PDB entry 5URJ | X-ray diffraction, 2.75 A resolution | chain A

[Chain A]
Name: U5 small nuclear ribonucleoprotein 200 kDa helicase
From: Homo sapiens
Notes: EC 3.6.4.13
UniProtKB: O75643 (U520_HUMAN); residue numbers follow UniProt; this construct covers 395-2129
Amino-acid sequence (1738 residues; row label = number of the first residue in the row):
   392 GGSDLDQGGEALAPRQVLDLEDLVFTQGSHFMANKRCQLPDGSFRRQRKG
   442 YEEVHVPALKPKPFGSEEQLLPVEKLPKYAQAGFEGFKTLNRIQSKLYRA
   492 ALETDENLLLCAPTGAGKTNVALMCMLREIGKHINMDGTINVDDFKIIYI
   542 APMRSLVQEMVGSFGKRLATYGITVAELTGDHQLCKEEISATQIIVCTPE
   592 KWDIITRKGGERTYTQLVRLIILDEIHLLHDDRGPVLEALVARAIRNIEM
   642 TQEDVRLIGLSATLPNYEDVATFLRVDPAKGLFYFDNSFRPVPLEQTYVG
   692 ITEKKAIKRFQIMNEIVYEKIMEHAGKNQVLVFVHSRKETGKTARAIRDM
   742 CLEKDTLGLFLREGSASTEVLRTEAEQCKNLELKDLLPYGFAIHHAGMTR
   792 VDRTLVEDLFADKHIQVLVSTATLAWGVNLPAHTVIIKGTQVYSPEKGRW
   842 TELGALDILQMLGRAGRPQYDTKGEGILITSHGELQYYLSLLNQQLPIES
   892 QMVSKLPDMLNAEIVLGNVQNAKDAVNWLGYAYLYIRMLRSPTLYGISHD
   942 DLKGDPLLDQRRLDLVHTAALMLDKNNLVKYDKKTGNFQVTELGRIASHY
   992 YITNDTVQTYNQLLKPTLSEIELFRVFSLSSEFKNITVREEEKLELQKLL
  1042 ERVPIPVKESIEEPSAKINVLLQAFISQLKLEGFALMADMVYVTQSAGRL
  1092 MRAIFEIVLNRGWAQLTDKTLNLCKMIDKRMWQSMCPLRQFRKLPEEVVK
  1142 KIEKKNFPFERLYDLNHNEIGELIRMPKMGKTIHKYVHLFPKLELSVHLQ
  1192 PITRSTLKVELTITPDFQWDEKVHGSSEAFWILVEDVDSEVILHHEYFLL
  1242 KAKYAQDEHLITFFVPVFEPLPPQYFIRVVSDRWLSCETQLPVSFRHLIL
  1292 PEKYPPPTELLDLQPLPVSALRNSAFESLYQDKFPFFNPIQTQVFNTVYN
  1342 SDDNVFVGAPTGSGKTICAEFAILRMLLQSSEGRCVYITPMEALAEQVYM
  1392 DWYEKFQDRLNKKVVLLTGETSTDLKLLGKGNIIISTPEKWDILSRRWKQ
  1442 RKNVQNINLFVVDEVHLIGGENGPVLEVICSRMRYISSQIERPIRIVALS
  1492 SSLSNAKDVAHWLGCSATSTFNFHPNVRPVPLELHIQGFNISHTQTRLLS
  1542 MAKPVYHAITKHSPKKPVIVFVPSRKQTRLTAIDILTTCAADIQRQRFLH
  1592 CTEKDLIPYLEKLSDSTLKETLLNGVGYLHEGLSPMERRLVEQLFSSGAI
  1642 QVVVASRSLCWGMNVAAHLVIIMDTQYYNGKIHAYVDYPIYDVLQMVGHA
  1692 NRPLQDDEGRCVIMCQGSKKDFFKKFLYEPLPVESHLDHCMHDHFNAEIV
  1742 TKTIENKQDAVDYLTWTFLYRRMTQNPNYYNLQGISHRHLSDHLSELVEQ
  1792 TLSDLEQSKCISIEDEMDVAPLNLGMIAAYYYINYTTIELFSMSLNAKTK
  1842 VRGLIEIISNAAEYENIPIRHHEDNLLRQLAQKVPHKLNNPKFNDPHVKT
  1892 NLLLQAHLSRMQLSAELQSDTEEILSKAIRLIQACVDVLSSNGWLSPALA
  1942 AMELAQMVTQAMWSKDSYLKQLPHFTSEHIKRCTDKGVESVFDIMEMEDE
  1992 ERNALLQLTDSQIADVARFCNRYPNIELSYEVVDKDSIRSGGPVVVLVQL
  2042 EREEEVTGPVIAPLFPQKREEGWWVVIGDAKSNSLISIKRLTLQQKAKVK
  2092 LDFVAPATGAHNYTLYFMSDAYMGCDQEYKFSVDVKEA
Not modelled in the structure: 392-402, 572-578, 1977-1979, 1986-1989, 2124-2129
Sequence notes: expression tag (392-394)
Swiss-Prot annotation at these positions:
  - motif: Asp615 to His618 (DEIH box), Asp1454 to His1457 (DEVH box)
  - binding site (ATP): Ala503 to Thr510, Ala1350 to Thr1357
  - modified residue: Tyr709 (Phosphotyrosine), Lys971 (N6-acetyllysine), Thr1428 (Phosphothreonine), Thr1765 (Phosphothreonine), Ser2002 (Phosphoserine)
  - natural variant: Cys502 (C502R: In RP33), Ala542 (A542V: In RP33), Arg681 (R681C: In RP33; R681H: In RP33), Pro682 (P682S: In RP33), Val683 (V683L: In RP33; uncertain significance), Tyr689 (Y689C: In RP33), Ile698 (I698V: In RP33), Gln885 (Q885E: In RP33), Ser1087 (S1087L: In RP33), Arg1090 (R1090L: In RP33), Phe1736 (F1736L: In a colorectal cancer sample), Arg1779 (R1779H: In RP33)
  - mutagenesis: Arg603 (R603A: Strongly decreases ATP-dependent RNA helicase activity), Arg637 (R637A: Strongly decreases ATP-dependent RNA helicase activity), Lys1544 (K1544A: Decreases ATP-dependent RNA helicase activity), His1548 (H1548A: Strongly decreases ATP-dependent RNA helicase activity), Thr1578 (T1578A: Decreases ATP-dependent RNA helicase activity)
Ligand contacts: T-3905516 (8LS; 6-benzyl-3-[(2R)-2-(3-fluoropyridin-2-yl)-6-methyl-3,4-dihydro-2H-1-benzopyran-7-yl]-4,6-dihydropyrido[4,3-d]pyrimidine-2,7(3H,8H)-dione): Thr1197, His1235, Thr1253, Phe1254, Phe1255, Val1256, Pro1257, Asp1678, Tyr1679, Pro1680, Ile1681, Tyr1682, Ser1709, Lys1710, Asp1712, Phe1713, Lys1716, Phe1717, Leu1722, Pro1723

[Summary]
Ligands of chain A: T-3905516. UniProt lists 16 ATP-binding residues and 5 mutagenesis sites.
Chain A is U5 small nuclear ribonucleoprotein 200 kDa helicase (Homo sapiens); the structure, Crystal
structure of human BRR2 in complex with T-3905516, was determined by X-ray diffraction (same publication as
5URK and 5URM).
